Entry 3JX7 (X-ray diffraction, 1.60 A resolution); this record covers chains A and B of the 3 polymer chains in the assembly.

== Chain A ==
Protein: alkylpurine DNA glycosylase AlkD
From: Bacillus cereus
Reference sequence: Q816E8 (Q816E8_BACCR); residue numbers follow UniProt; this construct covers 1-231
Chain sequence (232 residues; each row starts with the number of its first residue; numbering starts at 0):
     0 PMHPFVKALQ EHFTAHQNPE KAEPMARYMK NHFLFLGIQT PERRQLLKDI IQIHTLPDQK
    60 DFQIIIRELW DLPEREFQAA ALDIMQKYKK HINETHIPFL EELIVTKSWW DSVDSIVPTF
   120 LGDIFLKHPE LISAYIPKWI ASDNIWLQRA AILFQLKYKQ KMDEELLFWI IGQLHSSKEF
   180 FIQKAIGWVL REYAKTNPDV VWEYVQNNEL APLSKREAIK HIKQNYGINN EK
Sequence notes: expression tag (0)
What the authors report for this chain:
  - contacts within the chain: Asp113-Arg148
  - binding site for the 12-nt DNA strand: Tyr27, Trp109, Asp113, Arg148, Arg190
  - mutagenesis - D113N, R148A: decreased catalytic activity on 7mG (citing earlier work)
  - catalytic residues: Asp113, Arg148

== Chain B ==
Molecule: 12-nt DNA strand
Sequence (12 nucleotides; each row starts with the number of its first residue):
     1 CGGACTXACG GG
Modified / non-standard residues: DZM (3-deaza-3-methyladenine) at position 7

== Interface between chain A and chain B ==
Residue-residue contacts (10):
  Gln38(A) - DA8(B)  phosphate contact
  Gln38(A) - DC9(B)  phosphate contact
  Thr39(A) - DC9(B)  hydrogen bond to the phosphate
  Thr39(A) - DG10(B)  phosphate contact
  Pro40(A) - DC9(B)  phosphate contact
  Arg43(A) - DG10(B)  salt bridge to the phosphate
  Pro211(A) - DC1(B)  phosphate contact
  Pro211(A) - DG2(B)  phosphate contact
  Arg215(A) - DC1(B)  hydrogen bond to the phosphate
  Arg215(A) - DG2(B)  salt bridge to the phosphate
Interface residues without a listed pair, chain A (8 interface residues in all): Tyr27, Lys222
Interface residues without a listed pair, chain B (7 interface residues in all): DG3, DZM_7

== Summary ==
8 residues of chain A and 7 residues of chain B are in contact, with 2 hydrogen bonds and 2 salt bridges.
Polar pairs include Thr39(A)-DC9(B), Arg215(A)-DC1(B) and Arg43(A)-DG10(B). The paper reports catalytic
residues Asp113(A) and Arg148(A); D113N and R148A of chain A reduce catalytic activity on 7mG.
Chain A is alkylpurine DNA glycosylase AlkD (Bacillus cereus) and chain B is a 12-nt DNA strand; the
structure, Bacillus cereus alkylpurine DNA glycosylase AlkD bound to DNA containing a 3-METHYLADENINE analog,
was determined by X-ray diffraction (same publication as 3JXY, 3JXZ and 3JY1).
